8XRP - chains I and O of the 16 polymer chains in the assembly; structure by electron microscopy, 3.75 A resolution.

== Chain I ==
Name: Interleukin-12 subunit alpha
Organism: Homo sapiens
Reference sequence: P29459 (IL12A_HUMAN); residues 19-219 here = UniProt positions 19-219
Amino-acid sequence (207 residues; each row starts with the number of its first residue):
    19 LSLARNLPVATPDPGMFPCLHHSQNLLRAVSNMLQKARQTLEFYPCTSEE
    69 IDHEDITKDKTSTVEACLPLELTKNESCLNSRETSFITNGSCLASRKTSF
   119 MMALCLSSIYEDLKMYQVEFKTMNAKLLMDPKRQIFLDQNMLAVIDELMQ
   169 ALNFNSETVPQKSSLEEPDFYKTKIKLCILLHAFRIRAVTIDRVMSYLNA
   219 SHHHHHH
Disordered / not traced: 19-33, 219-225
Disulfides: Cys37-Cys110, Cys64-Cys196, Cys85-Cys123
Sequence notes: expression tag (220-225)
Swiss-Prot annotation at these positions:
  - glycosylation (N-linked (GlcNAc...) asparagine): Asn93, Asn107

== Chain O ==
Name: Interleukin-12 receptor subunit beta-2
Organism: Homo sapiens
Reference sequence: Q99665 (I12R2_HUMAN); residues 24-319 here = UniProt positions 24-319
Amino-acid sequence (302 residues; row label = number of the first residue in the row):
    24 KIDACKRGDVTVKPSHVILLGSTVNITCSLKPRQGCFHYSRRNKLILYKF
    74 DRRINFHHGHSLNSQVTGLPLGTTLFVCKLACINSDEIQICGAEIFVGVA
   124 PEQPQNLSCIQKGEQGTVACTWERGRDTHLYTEYTLQLSGPKNLTWQKQC
   174 KDIYCDYLDFGINLTPESPESNFTAKVTAVNSLGSSSSLPSTFTFLDIVR
   224 PLPPWDIRIKFQKASVSRCTLYWRDEGLVLLNRLRYRPSNSRLWNMVNVT
   274 KAKGRHDLLDLKPFTEYEFQISSKLHLYKGSWSDWSESLRAQTPEEHHHH
   324 HH
Disordered / not traced: 315-325
Disulfides: Cys28-Cys114, Cys51-Cys101, Cys59-Cys105, Cys132-Cys143, Cys173-Cys178
Glycans and other covalent adducts: N-acetylglucosamine (NAG) linked to Asn48, Asn166, Asn195
Sequence notes: expression tag (320-325)
Swiss-Prot annotation at these positions:
  - motif: Trp305 to Ser309 (WSXWS motif)
  - glycosylation (N-linked (GlcNAc...) asparagine): Asn48, Asn129, Asn166, Asn195, Asn271

== Chain I / chain O interface ==
Contacting residue pairs (32; chain I residue first):
  Thr102(I) with Arg247(O)
  Phe104(I) with Trp228(O), hydrophobic; Asp229(O); Arg247(O)
  Val136(I) with Gln138(O)
  Thr140(I) with Thr188(O)
  Gln179(I) with Gly184(O); Ile185(O); Asn186(O), hydrogen bond (backbone-backbone)
  Lys180(I) with Gln138(O), hydrogen bond; Ile185(O); Asn186(O)
  Ser181(I) with Trp169(O); Ile185(O); Asn186(O), hydrogen bond (backbone-backbone); Leu187(O); Thr188(O), hydrogen bond (backbone-backbone)
  Ser182(I) with Thr188(O), hydrogen bond
  Leu183(I) with Leu161(O); Gly163(O); Lys165(O); Leu167(O); Trp169(O); Leu187(O), hydrophobic; Phe196(O), hydrophobic
  Glu184(I) with Pro164(O); Thr188(O); Pro189(O); Glu190(O), hydrogen bond (side chain-backbone); Phe196(O)
  Pro186(I) with Glu190(O)
  Asp187(I) with Glu190(O)
Other interface residues (no listed pair), chain I (15 interface residues in all): Ser103, Pro178, Glu185
Other interface residues (no listed pair), chain O (20 interface residues in all): Thr140, Ser162

== In short ==
The interface between chain I and chain O involves 15 residues on one side and 20 on the other, with 6
hydrogen bonds. Polar contacts include Lys180(I)-Gln138(O), Ser182(I)-Thr188(O) and Glu184(I)-Glu190(O).
Covalently linked N-acetylglucosamine: at Asn48(O), Asn166(O) and Asn195(O).
Chain I is Interleukin-12 subunit alpha and chain O is Interleukin-12 receptor subunit beta-2, both from Homo
sapiens; the structure, The Cryo-EM structure of IL-12, receptor subunit beta-1 and receptor subunit beta-2
complex, was determined by electron microscopy, deposited together with 8YI7.
